PDB entry 4Y8S | X-ray diffraction, 2.70 A resolution | chains I and Y of the 34 polymer chains in the assembly

Chain I:
Name: Proteasome subunit beta type-3
Source organism: Saccharomyces cerevisiae S288c
Notes: EC 3.4.25.1
Reference sequence: P25451 (PSB3_YEAST); residues 0-204 here correspond to UniProt positions 1-205 (UniProt number = residue number + 1)
Amino-acid sequence (205 residues; row label = number of the first residue in the row; numbering starts at 0):
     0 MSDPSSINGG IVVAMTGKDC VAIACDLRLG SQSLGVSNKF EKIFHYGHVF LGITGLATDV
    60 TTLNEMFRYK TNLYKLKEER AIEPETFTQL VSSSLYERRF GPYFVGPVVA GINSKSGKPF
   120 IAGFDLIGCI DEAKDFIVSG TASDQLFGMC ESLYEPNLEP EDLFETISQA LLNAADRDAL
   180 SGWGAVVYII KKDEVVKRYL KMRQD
Unresolved in the structure: 0
Swiss-Prot annotation at these positions:
  - modified residue: Ser30 (Phosphoserine)
  - cross-link: Lys69 (Glycyl lysine isopeptide (Lys-Gly) (interchain with G-Cter in ubiquitin))

Chain Y:
Name: Proteasome subunit beta type-5
Source organism: Saccharomyces cerevisiae S288c
Notes: EC 3.4.25.1
Reference sequence: P30656 (PSB5_YEAST); residues 1-212 here correspond to UniProt positions 76-287 (UniProt number = residue number + 75)
Amino-acid sequence (212 residues; each row starts with the number of its first residue):
     1 TTTLAFRFQG GIIVAVDSRA TAGNWVASQT VKKVIEINPF LLGTMAGGAA DCQFWETWLG
    61 SQCRLHELRE KERISVAAAS KILSNLVYQY KGAGLSMGTM ICGYTRKEGP TIYYVDSDGT
   121 RLKGDIFCVG SGQTFAYGVL DSNYKWDLSV EDALYLGKRS ILAAAHRDAY SGGSVNLYHV
   181 TEDGWIYHGN HDVGELFWKV KEEEGSFNNV IG

Interface between chain I and chain Y:
Contacting residue pairs (42):
  Leu26(I) - Ile211(Y)  hydrophobic
  Arg27(I) - Ala169(Y)
  Ser32(I) - Arg167(Y)
  Ser32(I) - Asp168(Y)
  Ser32(I) - Ala169(Y)  hydrogen bond (backbone-backbone)
  Ser32(I) - Tyr170(Y)
  Leu33(I) - Phe135(Y)  hydrophobic
  Gly34(I) - Arg167(Y)  hydrogen bond (backbone-side chain)
  Val35(I) - Arg167(Y)  hydrogen bond (backbone-side chain)
  Asn37(I) - Asn209(Y)  hydrogen bond (side chain-backbone)
  Lys38(I) - Asn209(Y)  hydrogen bond (side chain-backbone)
  Lys38(I) - Ile211(Y)
  Gln144(I) - Trp25(Y)
  Arg176(I) - Trp25(Y)
  Arg176(I) - Val26(Y)  hydrogen bond (side chain-backbone)
  Arg176(I) - Ala27(Y)  hydrogen bond (side chain-backbone)
  Arg176(I) - Ser28(Y)
  Asp177(I) - Asn24(Y)
  Asp177(I) - Val26(Y)
  Ala178(I) - Asn24(Y)  hydrogen bond (backbone-backbone)
  Ala178(I) - Val26(Y)
  Ala178(I) - Ala169(Y)
  Ala178(I) - Tyr170(Y)  hydrophobic
  Leu179(I) - Asn24(Y)
  Trp182(I) - His166(Y)  hydrogen bond (side chain-backbone)
  Trp182(I) - Arg167(Y)
  Lys200(I) - Trp198(Y)
  Met201(I) - Trp198(Y)
  Arg202(I) - Gln29(Y)
  Arg202(I) - Gly173(Y)  hydrogen bond (side chain-backbone)
  Arg202(I) - Asp192(Y)  salt bridge
  Arg202(I) - Gly194(Y)
  Gln203(I) - His166(Y)  hydrogen bond (backbone-side chain)
  Gln203(I) - Phe197(Y)
  Gln203(I) - Trp198(Y)
  Gln203(I) - Val210(Y)
  Asp204(I) - Arg19(Y)  salt bridge
  Asp204(I) - Ala165(Y)
  Asp204(I) - Ser171(Y)
  Asp204(I) - Gly172(Y)
  Asp204(I) - Gly173(Y)  hydrogen bond (side chain-backbone)
  Asp204(I) - Val193(Y)
Interface residues without a listed pair, chain I (22 interface residues in all): Gln31, Asp175, Tyr198

In short:
The interface between chain I and chain Y involves 22 residues on one side and 25 on the other; the contacts
include 12 hydrogen bonds and 2 salt bridges. Polar pairs include Arg202(I)-Asp192(Y), Asp204(I)-Arg19(Y) and
Gly34(I)-Arg167(Y).
Here chain I is Proteasome subunit beta type-3 and chain Y is Proteasome subunit beta type-5, both from
Saccharomyces cerevisiae S288c. Entry 4Y8S (Yeast 20S proteasome beta2-H116D mutant in complex with Ac-LAE-ep)
was determined by X-ray diffraction together with 4Y69, 4Y6A, 4Y6V, 4Y6Z, 4Y70, 4Y74 and 34 further entries
from the same study.
